Entry 3FHV (X-ray diffraction, 1.90 A resolution); this record covers chains A and B of the 3 polymer chains in the assembly.

Chain A (and B):
Name: Prepilin
Organism: Salmonella typhi
Notes: chain B of this document is another copy of the same molecule, construct and numbering; everything in this record applies to it too
UniProt: Q8Z1L1 (Q8Z1L1_SALTI); residues 26-181 here correspond to UniProt positions 56-211 (UniProt number = residue number + 30)
Sequence (156 residues; row label = number of the first residue in the row):
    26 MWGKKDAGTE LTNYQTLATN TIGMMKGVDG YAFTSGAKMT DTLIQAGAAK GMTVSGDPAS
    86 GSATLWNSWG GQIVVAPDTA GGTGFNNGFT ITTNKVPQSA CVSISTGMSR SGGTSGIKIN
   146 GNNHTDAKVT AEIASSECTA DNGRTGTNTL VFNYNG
Unresolved in the structure: 26-31
Disulfide bonds: Cys126-Cys163

Chain A / chain B interface:
Contacting residue pairs - 23 pairs, chain A then chain B:
  Gly33(A) with Gly86(B)
  Thr34(A) with Asp82(B), hydrogen bond (side chain-backbone); Pro83(B), hydrogen bond (side chain-backbone); Gly86(B)
  Thr37(A) with Ser80(B); Gly81(B); Gly86(B), hydrogen bond (side chain-backbone); Ala88(B)
  Asn38(A) with Ser80(B); Gly81(B), hydrogen bond (side chain-backbone)
  Thr41(A) with Val79(B); Ser80(B); Gly81(B)
  Asn45(A) with Met77(B); Thr78(B); Val79(B), hydrogen bond (side chain-backbone)
  Gly72(A) with Thr78(B)
  Ala73(A) with Thr78(B)
  Lys75(A) with Ser80(B); Trp91(B)
  Gly76(A) with Ser80(B), hydrogen bond (backbone-side chain); Gly81(B); Pro83(B)
Other interface residues (no listed pair), chain A (13 interface residues in all): Thr44, Ala71, Ala74
Other interface residues (no listed pair), chain B (12 interface residues in all): Lys75, Ser87

Overview:
13 residues of chain A and 12 residues of chain B are in contact, with 6 hydrogen bonds. Polar pairs include
Thr34(A)-Asp82(B), Thr34(A)-Pro83(B) and Thr37(A)-Gly86(B).
Both chains are Prepilin (Salmonella typhi). Entry 3FHV (Structural basis of Salmonella typhi type IVb PilS
and cystic fibrosis transmembrane conductance regulator (CFTR) interaction) was determined by X-ray
diffraction, deposited together with 3FHU.
